7Y38 - chains F and X of the 15 polymer chains in the assembly; structure by electron microscopy, 2.80 A resolution.

== Chain F ==
Molecule: mRNA-capping enzyme nsP1, affinity-tag (strepII-3XFLAG)
Organism: Chikungunya virus strain S27-African prototype
Notes: EC 2.1.1.-, 2.7.7.-
UniProt: Q8JUX6 (POLN_CHIKS); the construct has insertions or renumbered stretches relative to UniProt, so the offset changes along the chain: 1-516 = UniProt 1-516; 553-570 = UniProt 517-534
Sequence (573 residues; row label = number of the first residue in the row):
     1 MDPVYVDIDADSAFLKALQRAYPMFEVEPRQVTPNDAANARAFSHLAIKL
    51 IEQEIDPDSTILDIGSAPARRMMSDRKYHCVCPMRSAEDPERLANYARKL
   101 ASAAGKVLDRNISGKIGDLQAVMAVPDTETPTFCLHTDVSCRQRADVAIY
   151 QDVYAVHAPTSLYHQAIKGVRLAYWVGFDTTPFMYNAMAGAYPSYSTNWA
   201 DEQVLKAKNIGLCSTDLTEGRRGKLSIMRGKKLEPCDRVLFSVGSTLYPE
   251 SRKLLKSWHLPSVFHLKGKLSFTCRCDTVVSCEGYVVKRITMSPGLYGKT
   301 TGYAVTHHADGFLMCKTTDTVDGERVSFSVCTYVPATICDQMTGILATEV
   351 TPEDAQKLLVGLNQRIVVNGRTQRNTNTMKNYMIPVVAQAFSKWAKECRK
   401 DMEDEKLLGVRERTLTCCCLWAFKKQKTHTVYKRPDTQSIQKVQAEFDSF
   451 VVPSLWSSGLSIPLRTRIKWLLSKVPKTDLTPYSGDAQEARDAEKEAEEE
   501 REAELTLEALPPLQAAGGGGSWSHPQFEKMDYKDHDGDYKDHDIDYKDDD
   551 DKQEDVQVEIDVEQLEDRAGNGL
Unresolved in the structure: 1, 415-421, 477-573
Construct notes: engineered mutation Ala37 (His in Q8JUX6); expression tag (571-573)
Ion coordination: Zn2+: His79, Glu129, Cys134, Cys141
Residues lining bound ligands:
  - ATP (adenosine-5'-triphosphate): Ile64, Gly65, Pro83, Arg85, Ser86, Asp89, Arg92, Thr137, Asp138, Ala155, Val156, Tyr248, Pro249, Glu250
  - GTP (guanosine-5'-triphosphate): Ala37, Ala40, Arg41, Ser44, Arg92, Asp152, Tyr154, Phe241, Val243, Thr246, Tyr248, Glu250, Tyr285
Curated features (UniProtKB/Swiss-Prot):
  - binding site (Zn(2+)): His79, Glu129, Cys134, Cys141
  - lipidation (S-palmitoyl cysteine): Cys417, Cys419

== Chain X ==
Molecule: RNA-directed RNA polymerase nsP4
Organism: Onyong-nyong virus
Notes: EC 2.7.7.19, 2.7.7.48
Sequence (611 residues; row label = number of the first residue in the row):
     1 YIFSSDTGQGHLQQKSVRQTTLPVNIVEEVHEEKCYPPKLDEIKEQLLLK
    51 RLQESASTANRSRYQSRKVENMKAMIIHRLKEGCRLYLASDTPRVPSYRI
   101 TYPAPIYSPSINIKLSNPETAVAVCNEFLARNYPTVASYQVTDEYDAYLD
   151 MVDGSESCLDRATFNPSKLRSYPKQHSYHAPTIRSAVPSPFQNTLQNVLA
   201 AATKRNCNVTQMRELPTMDSAAFNVECFKKYACNQEYWREFASSPIRVTT
   251 ENLTTYVTKLKGPKAAALFAKTHNLLPLQEVPMDRFTMDMKRDVKVTPGT
   301 KHTEERPKVQVIQAAEPLATAYLCGIHRELVRRLNAVLLPNVHTLFDMSA
   351 EDFDAIIATHFKPGDAVLETDIASFDKSQDDSLALTAMMLLEDLGVDQPI
   401 LDLIEAAFGEISSCHLPTGTRFKFGAMMKSGMFLTLFVNTLLNITIASRV
   451 LEERLTTSACAAFIGDDNIIHGVVSDALMAARCATWMNMEVKIIDAVVSV
   501 KAPYFCGGFILHDTVTGTACRVADPLKRLFKLGKPLAAGDEQDEDRRRAL
   551 ADEVTRWQRTGLVTELERAVYSRYEVQGITAVITSMATFASSKENFKKLR
   601 GPVVTLYGGPK

== Interface between chain F and chain X ==
Residue-residue contacts (10):
  Gln341(F) with Val24(X)
  Ile345(F) with Thr21(X)
  Gly361(F) with Ile26(X)
  Leu362(F) with Val24(X), hydrophobic
  Arg365(F) with Ile26(X); Val27(X), hydrogen bond (backbone-backbone); Glu28(X), salt bridge
  Ile366(F) with Val24(X), hydrophobic; Asn25(X)
  Val367(F) with Asn25(X)
Also at the interface, not in a pair above, chain F (8 interface residues in all): Leu358
Also at the interface, not in a pair above, chain X (8 interface residues in all): Leu22, Ile100

== Overview ==
The chain F/chain X interface involves 8 residues from each chain, with 1 hydrogen bond and 1 salt bridge.
Polar contacts include Arg365(F)-Glu28(X) and Arg365(F)-Val27(X). Ligands of chain F: GTP and ATP. From
UniProt: 4 Zn2+-binding residues on chain F.
Here chain F is mRNA-capping enzyme nsP1, affinity-tag (strepII-3XFLAG) (Chikungunya virus strain S27-African
prototype) and chain X is RNA-directed RNA polymerase nsP4 (Onyong-nyong virus). Entry 7Y38 (Molecular
architecture of the chikungunya virus replication complex) was determined by electron microscopy.
